PDB entry 4FZC | X-ray diffraction, 2.80 A resolution | chains V and W of the 32 polymer chains in the assembly

[Chain V]
Molecule: Proteasome component PUP1
Source organism: Saccharomyces cerevisiae
Notes: EC 3.4.25.1
UniProt: P25043 (PSB7_YEAST); residues 1-222 here correspond to UniProt positions 30-251 (UniProt number = residue number + 29)
Amino-acid sequence (222 residues; row label = number of the first residue in the row):
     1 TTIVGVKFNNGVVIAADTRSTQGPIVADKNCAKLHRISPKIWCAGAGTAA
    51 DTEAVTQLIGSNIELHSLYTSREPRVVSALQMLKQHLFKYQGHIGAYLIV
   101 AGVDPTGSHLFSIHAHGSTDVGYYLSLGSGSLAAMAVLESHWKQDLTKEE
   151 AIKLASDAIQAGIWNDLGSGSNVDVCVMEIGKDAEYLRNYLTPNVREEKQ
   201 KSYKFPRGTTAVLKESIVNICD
UniProt features mapped onto this chain:
  - active site: Thr-1 (Nucleophile)
What the authors report for this chain:
  - catalytic residues: Thr-1 (citing earlier work)

[Chain W]
Molecule: Proteasome component PUP3
Source organism: Saccharomyces cerevisiae
Notes: EC 3.4.25.1
UniProt: P25451 (PSB3_YEAST); residues 1-204 here correspond to UniProt positions 2-205 (UniProt number = residue number + 1)
Amino-acid sequence (204 residues; numbered 1 to 204; the number before each row is that of its first residue):
     1 SDPSSINGGIVVAMTGKDCVAIACDLRLGSQSLGVSNKFEKIFHYGHVFL
    51 GITGLATDVTTLNEMFRYKTNLYKLKEERAIEPETFTQLVSSSLYERRFG
   101 PYFVGPVVAGINSKSGKPFIAGFDLIGCIDEAKDFIVSGTASDQLFGMCE
   151 SLYEPNLEPEDLFETISQALLNAADRDALSGWGAVVYIIKKDEVVKRYLK
   201 MRQD
UniProt features mapped onto this chain:
  - modified residue: Ser-30 (Phosphoserine)
  - cross-link: Lys-69 (Glycyl lysine isopeptide (Lys-Gly) (interchain with G-Cter in ubiquitin))

[Interface between chain V and chain W]
Pairs across the interface - 66 pairs, chain V then chain W:
  Ile-25(V) with Asp-143(W); Phe-146(W), hydrophobic
  Val-26(V) with Phe-146(W)
  Ala-27(V) with Asp-130(W)
  Asp-28(V) with Asp-130(W); Glu-131(W)
  Lys-29(V) with Glu-150(W), salt bridge
  Thr-48(V) with Ile-126(W)
  Ala-49(V) with Cys-128(W), hydrophobic
  Ala-50(V) with Tyr-95(W); Ile-126(W), hydrophobic; Cys-128(W), hydrophobic
  Asp-51(V) with Tyr-95(W), hydrogen bond; Arg-98(W), salt bridge
  Ala-54(V) with Tyr-95(W)
  Tyr-90(V) with Phe-99(W), hydrophobic
  His-93(V) with Arg-98(W), hydrogen bond (backbone-side chain); Phe-99(W)
  Ile-94(V) with Tyr-95(W); Phe-99(W), hydrophobic
  Arg-196(V) with Glu-150(W), salt bridge
  Lys-199(V) with Glu-150(W), hydrogen bond (side chain-backbone); Ser-151(W), hydrogen bond (side chain-backbone); Tyr-153(W)
  Ser-202(V) with Glu-154(W), hydrogen bond
  Tyr-203(V) with Ser-151(W); Leu-152(W), hydrophobic
  Lys-204(V) with Glu-154(W); Asp-161(W), salt bridge
  Phe-205(V) with Leu-152(W), hydrophobic; Glu-164(W); Gln-168(W)
  Arg-207(V) with Glu-160(W), salt bridge; Asp-161(W), salt bridge; Glu-164(W)
  Gly-208(V) with Glu-164(W), hydrogen bond (backbone-side chain)
  Thr-209(V) with Glu-164(W)
  Thr-210(V) with Glu-164(W), hydrogen bond; Ser-167(W); Gln-168(W), hydrogen bond; Leu-199(W)
  Ala-211(V) with Leu-199(W); Lys-200(W), hydrogen bond (backbone-backbone)
  Val-212(V) with Phe-163(W), hydrophobic; Arg-197(W); Tyr-198(W)
  Leu-213(V) with Tyr-198(W), hydrogen bond (backbone-backbone); Leu-199(W); Lys-200(W)
  Lys-214(V) with Arg-197(W); Tyr-198(W), hydrogen bond (backbone-backbone)
  Glu-215(V) with Val-195(W); Lys-196(W); Arg-197(W), salt bridge
  Ser-216(V) with Val-195(W); Lys-196(W), hydrogen bond (backbone-backbone)
  Ile-217(V) with Glu-193(W); Val-194(W)
  Val-218(V) with Tyr-187(W), hydrophobic; Val-194(W), hydrogen bond (backbone-backbone); Lys-196(W)
  Asn-219(V) with His-44(W)
  Ile-220(V) with Gly-46(W); His-47(W); Val-194(W), hydrophobic
  Asp-222(V) with Lys-74(W), salt bridge
Other interface residues (no listed pair), chain V (37 interface residues in all): Gln-22, Gly-95, Pro-206
Other interface residues (no listed pair), chain W (38 interface residues in all): Phe-49, Asp-124, Glu-158, Thr-165, Leu-171

[Overview]
Chain V and chain W form an interface of 37 and 38 residues respectively; the contacts include 13 hydrogen
bonds and 8 salt bridges. Polar contacts include Lys-29(V)/Glu-150(W), Asp-51(V)/Arg-98(W) and
Arg-196(V)/Glu-150(W). From UniProt: active-site residue Thr-1(V) on chain V. The paper reports the catalytic
residue Thr-1(V).
Chain V is Proteasome component PUP1 and chain W is Proteasome component PUP3, both from Saccharomyces
cerevisiae; the structure, 20S yeast proteasome in complex with cepafungin I, was determined by X-ray
diffraction, deposited together with 4FZG.
